6E10 - chains 1 and g of the 28 polymer chains in the assembly; structure by electron microscopy, 4.16 A resolution (low resolution: residue-level contacts below are approximate; hydrogen-bond / salt-bridge calls are withheld).

# Chain 1
Name: Heat shock protein 101
Source organism: Plasmodium falciparum
UniProtKB: Q8IIJ8 (Q8IIJ8_PLAF7); numbering as in UniProt (aligned over 1-906)
Chain sequence (932 residues; numbered 1 to 932; the number before each row is that of its first residue):
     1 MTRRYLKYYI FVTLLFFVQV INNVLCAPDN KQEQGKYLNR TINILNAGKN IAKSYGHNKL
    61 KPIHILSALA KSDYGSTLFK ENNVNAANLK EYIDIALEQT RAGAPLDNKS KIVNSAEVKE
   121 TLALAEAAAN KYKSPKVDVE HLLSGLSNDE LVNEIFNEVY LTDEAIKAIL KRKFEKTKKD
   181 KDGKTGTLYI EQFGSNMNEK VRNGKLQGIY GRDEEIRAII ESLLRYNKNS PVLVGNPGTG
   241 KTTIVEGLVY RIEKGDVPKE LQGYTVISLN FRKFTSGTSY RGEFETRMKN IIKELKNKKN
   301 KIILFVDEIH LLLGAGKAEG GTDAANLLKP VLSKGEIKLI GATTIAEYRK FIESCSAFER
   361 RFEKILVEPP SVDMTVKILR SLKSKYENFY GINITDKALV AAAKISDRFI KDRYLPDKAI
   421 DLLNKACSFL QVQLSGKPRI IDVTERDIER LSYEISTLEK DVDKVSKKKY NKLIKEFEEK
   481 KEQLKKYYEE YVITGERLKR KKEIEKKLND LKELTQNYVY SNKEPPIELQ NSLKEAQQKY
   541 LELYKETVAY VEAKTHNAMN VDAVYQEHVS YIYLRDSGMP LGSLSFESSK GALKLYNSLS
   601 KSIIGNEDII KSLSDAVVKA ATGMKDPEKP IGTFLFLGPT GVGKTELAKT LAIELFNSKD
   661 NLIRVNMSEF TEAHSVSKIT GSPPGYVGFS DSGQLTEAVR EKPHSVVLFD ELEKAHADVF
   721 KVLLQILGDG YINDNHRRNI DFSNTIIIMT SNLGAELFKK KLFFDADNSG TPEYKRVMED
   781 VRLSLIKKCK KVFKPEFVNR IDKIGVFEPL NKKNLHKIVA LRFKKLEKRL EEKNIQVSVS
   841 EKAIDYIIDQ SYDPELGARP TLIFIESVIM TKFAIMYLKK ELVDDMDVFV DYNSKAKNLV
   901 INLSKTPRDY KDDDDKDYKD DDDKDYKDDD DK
Disordered / not traced: 1-185, 905-932
Small-molecule neighbours:
  - ATP-gamma-S (AGS; phosphothiophosphoric acid-adenylate ester), molecule 1: I209, Y210, R212, N236, P237, G238, T239, G240, K241, T242, T243, I378, D417, I420
  - ATP-gamma-S (AGS), molecule 2: K228, S333, R360, R361
  - ATP-gamma-S (AGS), molecule 3: S602, I603, I604, G605, P639, T640, G641, V642, G643, K644, T645, E646, E711, N752, L810, R822, K825, R859, L862
Reported in the primary citation:
  - binding site for ATP-gamma-S: R859

# Chain g
Name: Translocon component PTEX150
Source organism: Plasmodium falciparum
UniProtKB: Q8ILA1 (Q8ILA1_PLAF7); residues 668-823 carry their UniProt numbers (156 of 207 residues fall inside the UniProt entry; the rest is not from it)
Chain sequence (207 residues; numbered 668 to 874; the number before each row is that of its first residue; X marks 51 residues of unknown identity (built as UNK)):
   668 SVKDIKKLIE EGILDYEDLT ENELRKLAKP DDNFYELSPY ASDEKDLSLN ETSGLTNEQL
   728 KNFLGQNGTY HMSYDSKSID YAKQKKSEKK EDQQEDDDGF YDAYKQIKNS YDGIPNNFNH
   788 EAPQLIGNNY VFTSIYDTKE NLIKFLKKNS EYDLYDXXXX XXXXXXXXXX XXXXXXXXXX
   848 XXXXXXXXXX XXXXXXXXXX XXXXXXX
Disordered / not traced: 824-874

# How chain 1 and chain g interact
Residue-residue contacts (11):
  A755(1) - Q761(g)
  A755(1) - E762(g)
  E756(1) - E762(g)
  L757(1) - E762(g)
  K760(1) - E762(g)
  K760(1) - D764(g)
  K761(1) - D764(g)
  L762(1) - D764(g)
  L762(1) - F767(g)
  P854(1) - F767(g)
  E855(1) - D763(g)

# Summary
Chain 1 and chain g form an interface of 8 and 5 residues respectively. Ligands of chain 1: 3 copies of
ATP-gamma-S. The paper reports a binding site for ATP-gamma-S at R859(1).
Chain 1 is Heat shock protein 101 and chain g is Translocon component PTEX150, both from Plasmodium
falciparum; the structure, PTEX Core Complex in the Engaged (Extended) State, was determined by electron
microscopy, deposited together with 6E11.
